Entry 4S3N (X-ray diffraction, 2.00 A resolution); this record covers chains A and B of the 3 polymer chains in the assembly.

Chain A:
Protein: 2'-5'-oligoadenylate synthase 3
From: Homo sapiens
Notes: EC 2.7.7.84; fragment: Domain 1
UniProtKB: Q9Y6K5 (OAS3_HUMAN); residue numbers follow UniProt; this construct covers 1-371
Amino-acid sequence (373 residues; each row starts with the number of its first residue; numbers below 1 keep their minus sign (Gly-1 is residue -1)):
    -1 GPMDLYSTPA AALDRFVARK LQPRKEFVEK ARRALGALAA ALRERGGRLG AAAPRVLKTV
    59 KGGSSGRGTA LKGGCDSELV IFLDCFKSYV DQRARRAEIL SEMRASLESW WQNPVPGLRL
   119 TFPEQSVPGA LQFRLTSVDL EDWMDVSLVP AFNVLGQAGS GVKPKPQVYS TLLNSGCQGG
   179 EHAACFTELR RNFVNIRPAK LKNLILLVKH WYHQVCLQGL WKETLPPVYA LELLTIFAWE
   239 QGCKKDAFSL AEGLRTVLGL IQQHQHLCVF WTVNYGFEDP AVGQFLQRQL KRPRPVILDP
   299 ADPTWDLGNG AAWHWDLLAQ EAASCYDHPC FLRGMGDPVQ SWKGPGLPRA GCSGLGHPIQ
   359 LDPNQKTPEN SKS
Not modelled in the structure: -1 to 0, 44-51, 156-159, 217-220, 360-371
Construct notes: expression tag (-1 to 0); variant Lys18 (Arg in Q9Y6K5)
Curated features (UniProtKB/Swiss-Prot):
  - region: Glu186 to Lys200 (Interaction with dsRNA)
  - site (Interaction with dsRNA): Gln155, Asp244
  - modified residue: Met1 (N-acetylmethionine), Thr365 (Phosphothreonine)
What the authors report for this chain:
  - binding site for the 19-nt RNA strand (chain B): Arg41
  - binding site for the 19-nt RNA strand: Arg30

Chain B:
Molecule: 19-nt RNA strand
Sequence (19 nucleotides; row label = number of the first residue in the row):
     1 GGCUUUUGAC CUUUAUGAA

Interface between chain A and chain B:
Contacting residue pairs - 14 pairs, chain A then chain B:
  Lys23(A) - U6(B)  salt bridge to the phosphate
  Arg41(A) - U16(B)  hydrogen bond to the sugar
  Arg41(A) - G17(B)  sugar contact
  Glu42(A) - U16(B)  hydrogen bond to the sugar
  Arg53(A) - A18(B)  phosphate contact
  Arg53(A) - A19(B)  salt bridge to the phosphate
  Val54(A) - G17(B)  hydrogen bond to the sugar
  Val54(A) - A18(B)  sugar contact
  Leu55(A) - G17(B)  hydrogen bond to the base
  Leu55(A) - A18(B)  sugar contact
  Gln155(A) - A19(B)  sugar contact
  Asn193(A) - G8(B)  hydrogen bond to the phosphate
  Ile194(A) - G8(B)  sugar contact
  Lys200(A) - U7(B)  hydrogen bond to the sugar
Other interface residues (no listed pair), chain A (12 interface residues in all): Gln20, Arg195
Other interface residues (no listed pair), chain B (9 interface residues in all): A9, A15

In short:
12 residues of chain A face 9 of chain B across their interface; the contacts include 6 hydrogen bonds and 2
salt bridges. Polar pairs include Leu55(A)-G17(B), Arg41(A)-U16(B) and Glu42(A)-U16(B). From the paper: a
binding site for the 19-nt RNA strand (chain B) at Arg41(A); a binding site for the 19-nt RNA strand at
Arg30(A).
Chain A is 2'-5'-oligoadenylate synthase 3 (Homo sapiens) and chain B is a 19-nt RNA strand; the structure,
Crystal structure of human OAS3 domain I in complex with dsRNA, was determined by X-ray diffraction.
